Entry 5MXU (X-ray diffraction, 2.80 A resolution); this record covers chains A and B.

== Chain A (and B) ==
Protein: Vanillyl-alcohol oxidase
Source organism: Penicillium simplicissimum
Notes: EC 1.1.3.38; chain B of this document is another copy of the same molecule, construct and numbering; everything in this record applies to it too
Reference sequence: P56216 (VAOX_PENSI); residue numbers follow UniProt; this construct covers 1-560
Amino-acid sequence (560 residues; each row starts with the number of its first residue):
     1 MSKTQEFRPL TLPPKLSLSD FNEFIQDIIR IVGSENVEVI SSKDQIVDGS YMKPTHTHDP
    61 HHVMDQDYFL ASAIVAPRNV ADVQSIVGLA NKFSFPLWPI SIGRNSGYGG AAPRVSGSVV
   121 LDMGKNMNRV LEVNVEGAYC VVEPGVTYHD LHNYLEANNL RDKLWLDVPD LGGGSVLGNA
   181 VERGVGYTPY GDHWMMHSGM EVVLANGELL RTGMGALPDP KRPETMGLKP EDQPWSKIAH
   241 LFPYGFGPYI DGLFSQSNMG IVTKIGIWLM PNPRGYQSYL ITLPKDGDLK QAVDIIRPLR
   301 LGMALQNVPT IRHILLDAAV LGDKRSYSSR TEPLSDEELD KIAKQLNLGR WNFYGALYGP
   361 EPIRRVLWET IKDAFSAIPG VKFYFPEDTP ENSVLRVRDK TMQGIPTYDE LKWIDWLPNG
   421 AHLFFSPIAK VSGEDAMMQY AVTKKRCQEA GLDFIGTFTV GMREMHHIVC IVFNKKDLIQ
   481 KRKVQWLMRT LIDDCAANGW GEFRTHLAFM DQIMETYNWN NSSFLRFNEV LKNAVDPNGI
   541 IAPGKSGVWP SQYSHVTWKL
Not modelled in the structure: 1-5, 44-45 (chain B: 1-5)
Differences from the reference sequence: engineered mutation Phe-503 (Tyr in P56216)
Swiss-Prot annotation at these positions:
  - active site: Tyr-108, Arg-504
  - site: Asp-170 (Important for the catalytic mechanism)
  - modified residue: His-422 (Tele-8alpha-FAD histidine)
Covalently attached groups: flavin-adenine dinucleotide (FAD) linked to His-422
Ligand contacts: FAD (flavin-adenine dinucleotide): Trp-98, Pro-99, Ile-100, Ser-101, Ile-102, Gly-103, Arg-104, Asn-105, Ser-106, Tyr-108, Gly-110, Met-123, Pro-144, Tyr-148, Pro-169, Asp-170, Leu-171, Gly-174, Ser-175, Leu-177, Gly-178, Asn-179, Val-181, Glu-182, Gly-184, Val-185, Tyr-187, Gly-260, Ile-261, Val-262, Glu-410, Leu-411, Trp-413, Ile-414, Phe-424, Arg-504, Lys-545
From the paper describing this entry:
  - catalytic residues: Tyr-108
  - mutagenesis - Y503F (>100-fold): decreased catalytic activity on vanillyl alcohol
  - mutagenesis - Y503F: decreased catalytic activity on chavicol
  - mutagenesis - Y503F: decreased stability
  - mutagenesis - Y503F (91 +/- 7 mum): decreased binding to isoeugenol
  - contacts within the chain: Tyr-108/Ser-426
  - conformationally variable residues: Phe-503
  - contacts within the chain: Tyr-108/Arg-504 (cation-pi contact) (proposed by the authors, not directly observed)

== Chain A / chain B interface ==
Contacting residue pairs - 187 pairs, chain A then chain B:
  Glu-136(A) / Arg-297(B)  hydrogen bond (backbone-side chain)
  Gly-137(A) / Arg-463(B)  hydrogen bond (backbone-side chain)
  Ala-138(A) / Leu-301(B)  hydrophobic
  Ala-138(A) / Arg-463(B)  hydrogen bond (backbone-side chain)
  Arg-183(A) / Tyr-244(B)
  Arg-183(A) / Gly-245(B)  hydrogen bond (side chain-backbone)
  Arg-183(A) / Gly-247(B)  hydrogen bond (side chain-backbone)
  Arg-183(A) / Tyr-249(B)
  Tyr-190(A) / Met-462(B)
  Tyr-190(A) / Arg-463(B)  hydrogen bond
  Asp-192(A) / Tyr-244(B)  hydrogen bond
  Trp-194(A) / Tyr-244(B)
  Met-195(A) / Met-195(B)  hydrophobic
  Met-195(A) / Tyr-244(B)
  Leu-204(A) / Phe-527(B)  hydrophobic
  Leu-209(A) / Trp-519(B)
  Leu-209(A) / Asn-520(B)  hydrogen bond (backbone-side chain)
  Leu-209(A) / Ser-523(B)  hydrogen bond (backbone-side chain)
  Leu-210(A) / Trp-519(B)
  Leu-210(A) / Ser-523(B)
  Leu-210(A) / Phe-527(B)  hydrophobic
  Arg-211(A) / Trp-519(B)
  Met-214(A) / Ile-428(B)  hydrophobic
  Met-214(A) / Tyr-517(B)  hydrogen bond
  Gly-215(A) / Trp-519(B)
  Ala-216(A) / Tyr-517(B)
  Ala-216(A) / Asn-518(B)  hydrogen bond (backbone-backbone)
  Ala-216(A) / Trp-519(B)  hydrogen bond (backbone-backbone)
  Ala-216(A) / Phe-524(B)  hydrophobic
  Leu-217(A) / Gly-499(B)
  Leu-217(A) / Thr-516(B)
  Leu-217(A) / Tyr-517(B)
  Pro-218(A) / Thr-516(B)
  Pro-218(A) / Asn-518(B)
  Pro-218(A) / Trp-519(B)
  Pro-220(A) / Ala-497(B)
  Pro-220(A) / Gly-499(B)
  Pro-230(A) / Trp-519(B)
  Pro-230(A) / Asn-520(B)
  Gln-233(A) / Trp-519(B)  hydrogen bond
  Ser-236(A) / Gly-499(B)  hydrogen bond (side chain-backbone)
  Lys-237(A) / Lys-430(B)
  Lys-237(A) / Asp-435(B)  salt bridge
  Lys-237(A) / Asn-498(B)  hydrogen bond (side chain-backbone)
  Lys-237(A) / Gly-499(B)
  Lys-237(A) / Trp-500(B)
  Ile-238(A) / Ile-428(B)  hydrophobic
  Ile-238(A) / Ala-429(B)
  Ile-238(A) / Lys-430(B)
  Ile-238(A) / Gly-499(B)
  Leu-241(A) / Lys-430(B)
  Leu-241(A) / Arg-463(B)
  Leu-241(A) / Glu-464(B)
  Phe-242(A) / Glu-464(B)
  Phe-242(A) / His-466(B)
  Phe-242(A) / Phe-503(B)  hydrophobic
  Tyr-244(A) / Arg-183(B)
  Tyr-244(A) / Asp-192(B)  hydrogen bond
  Tyr-244(A) / Trp-194(B)
  Tyr-244(A) / Met-195(B)  hydrogen bond
  Gly-245(A) / Arg-183(B)  hydrogen bond (backbone-side chain)
  Gly-245(A) / Phe-503(B)
  Phe-246(A) / Glu-502(B)
  Phe-246(A) / Phe-503(B)
  Phe-246(A) / Thr-505(B)
  Phe-246(A) / Met-510(B)
  Phe-246(A) / Ile-513(B)  hydrophobic
  Phe-246(A) / Tyr-517(B)  hydrophobic
  Phe-246(A) / Phe-524(B)
  Phe-246(A) / Ser-546(B)
  Gly-247(A) / Arg-183(B)  hydrogen bond (backbone-side chain)
  Gly-247(A) / Ser-255(B)
  Gly-247(A) / Gln-256(B)
  Gly-247(A) / Ser-546(B)
  Pro-248(A) / Gly-252(B)
  Pro-248(A) / Ser-255(B)
  Pro-248(A) / Gln-256(B)
  Pro-248(A) / Ser-257(B)
  Pro-248(A) / Phe-524(B)
  Pro-248(A) / Asn-528(B)
  Tyr-249(A) / Arg-183(B)
  Tyr-249(A) / Gly-252(B)  hydrogen bond (backbone-backbone)
  Tyr-249(A) / Leu-253(B)
  Ile-250(A) / Phe-524(B)  hydrophobic
  Ile-250(A) / Phe-527(B)  hydrophobic
  Ile-250(A) / Asn-528(B)
  Gly-252(A) / Pro-248(B)
  Gly-252(A) / Tyr-249(B)  hydrogen bond (backbone-backbone)
  Leu-253(A) / Tyr-249(B)
  Leu-253(A) / Ile-250(B)  hydrophobic
  Leu-253(A) / Leu-253(B)  hydrophobic
  Leu-253(A) / Leu-531(B)  hydrophobic
  Phe-254(A) / Phe-527(B)  hydrophobic
  Ser-255(A) / Gly-247(B)
  Ser-255(A) / Pro-248(B)
  Gln-256(A) / Phe-246(B)
  Gln-256(A) / Gly-247(B)  hydrogen bond (side chain-backbone)
  Gln-256(A) / Pro-248(B)
  Ser-257(A) / Pro-248(B)
  Trp-268(A) / Arg-463(B)
  Leu-269(A) / Arg-463(B)  hydrogen bond (backbone-side chain)
  Pro-271(A) / Leu-301(B)
  Arg-297(A) / Glu-136(B)  hydrogen bond (side chain-backbone)
  Leu-301(A) / Glu-136(B)
  Leu-301(A) / Ala-138(B)  hydrophobic
  Leu-301(A) / Pro-271(B)
  Met-303(A) / Met-303(B)  hydrophobic
  Pro-362(A) / Val-366(B)  hydrophobic
  Ile-363(A) / Val-366(B)  hydrophobic
  Ile-363(A) / Leu-367(B)  hydrophobic
  Val-366(A) / Pro-362(B)  hydrophobic
  Val-366(A) / Ile-363(B)  hydrophobic
  Leu-367(A) / Ile-363(B)  hydrophobic
  Ile-428(A) / Met-214(B)  hydrophobic
  Ile-428(A) / Ile-238(B)
  Ala-429(A) / Ile-238(B)
  Lys-430(A) / Ile-238(B)
  Lys-430(A) / Leu-241(B)
  Asp-435(A) / Lys-237(B)  salt bridge
  Met-438(A) / Lys-237(B)
  Met-462(A) / Tyr-190(B)
  Arg-463(A) / Gly-137(B)  hydrogen bond (side chain-backbone)
  Arg-463(A) / Ala-138(B)  hydrogen bond (side chain-backbone)
  Arg-463(A) / Tyr-190(B)  hydrogen bond
  Arg-463(A) / Leu-241(B)
  Arg-463(A) / Trp-268(B)
  Arg-463(A) / Leu-269(B)  hydrogen bond (side chain-backbone)
  Glu-464(A) / Leu-241(B)
  Glu-464(A) / Phe-242(B)
  His-466(A) / Phe-242(B)
  Ala-497(A) / Pro-220(B)
  Asn-498(A) / Lys-237(B)  hydrogen bond (backbone-side chain)
  Gly-499(A) / Leu-217(B)
  Gly-499(A) / Pro-220(B)
  Gly-499(A) / Ser-236(B)  hydrogen bond (backbone-side chain)
  Gly-499(A) / Lys-237(B)
  Gly-499(A) / Ile-238(B)
  Trp-500(A) / Lys-237(B)
  Gly-501(A) / Leu-217(B)
  Glu-502(A) / Phe-246(B)
  Phe-503(A) / Phe-242(B)  hydrophobic
  Phe-503(A) / Gly-245(B)
  Phe-503(A) / Phe-246(B)
  Thr-505(A) / Phe-246(B)
  Met-510(A) / Phe-246(B)
  Ile-513(A) / Phe-246(B)  hydrophobic
  Met-514(A) / Phe-246(B)  hydrophobic
  Thr-516(A) / Leu-217(B)
  Thr-516(A) / Pro-218(B)
  Tyr-517(A) / Met-214(B)
  Tyr-517(A) / Ala-216(B)
  Tyr-517(A) / Leu-217(B)
  Tyr-517(A) / Phe-246(B)  hydrophobic
  Asn-518(A) / Ala-216(B)  hydrogen bond (backbone-backbone)
  Asn-518(A) / Pro-218(B)
  Trp-519(A) / Leu-210(B)
  Trp-519(A) / Arg-211(B)
  Trp-519(A) / Gly-215(B)
  Trp-519(A) / Ala-216(B)  hydrogen bond (backbone-backbone)
  Trp-519(A) / Pro-230(B)
  Trp-519(A) / Gln-233(B)  hydrogen bond
  Asn-520(A) / Leu-209(B)  hydrogen bond (side chain-backbone)
  Asn-520(A) / Pro-230(B)
  Ser-523(A) / Leu-209(B)  hydrogen bond (side chain-backbone)
  Ser-523(A) / Leu-210(B)
  Phe-524(A) / Leu-210(B)  hydrophobic
  Phe-524(A) / Ala-216(B)  hydrophobic
  Phe-524(A) / Phe-246(B)
  Phe-524(A) / Pro-248(B)
  Phe-527(A) / Leu-204(B)  hydrophobic
  Phe-527(A) / Leu-210(B)  hydrophobic
  Phe-527(A) / Ile-250(B)  hydrophobic
  Phe-527(A) / Leu-253(B)  hydrophobic
  Phe-527(A) / Phe-254(B)  hydrophobic
  Phe-527(A) / Val-535(B)  hydrophobic
  Asn-528(A) / Pro-248(B)
  Asn-528(A) / Ile-250(B)
  Val-530(A) / Val-535(B)  hydrophobic
  Leu-531(A) / Leu-253(B)  hydrophobic
  Leu-531(A) / Leu-531(B)  hydrophobic
  Leu-531(A) / Val-535(B)  hydrophobic
  Ala-534(A) / Val-530(B)
  Ala-534(A) / Ala-534(B)  hydrophobic
  Val-535(A) / Phe-527(B)  hydrophobic
  Val-535(A) / Leu-531(B)  hydrophobic
  Ser-546(A) / Phe-246(B)
  Ser-546(A) / Gly-247(B)
Other interface residues (no listed pair), chain A (88 interface residues in all): Glu-201, Glu-208, Gly-213, Ala-496, Arg-504, Val-548
Other interface residues (no listed pair), chain B (86 interface residues in all): Glu-201, Met-259, Ala-496, Gly-501, Arg-504, Met-514, Val-548

== Summary ==
88 residues of chain A face 86 of chain B across their interface; the contacts include 35 hydrogen bonds and 2
salt bridges. Among the polar pairs are Lys-237(A)/Asp-435(B), Glu-136(A)/Arg-297(B) and
Gly-137(A)/Arg-463(B). Covalently linked flavin-adenine dinucleotide: at His-422(A). The paper reports the
catalytic residue Tyr-108(A); Y503F of chain A reduces catalytic activity on vanillyl alcohol.
Both chains are Vanillyl-alcohol oxidase (Penicillium simplicissimum). Entry 5MXU (Structure of the Y503F
mutant of vanillyl alcohol oxidase) was determined by X-ray diffraction together with 5MXJ from the same
study.
